Entry 8TWC (electron microscopy, 3.00 A resolution); this record covers chains AE and AF of the 180 polymer chains in the assembly.

# Chain AE (and AF)
Protein: Coat protein
From: Acinetobacter phage AP205
Notes: chain AF of this document is another copy of the same molecule, construct and numbering; everything in this record applies to it too
UniProtKB: Q9AZ42 (Q9AZ42_9VIRU); residues 1-129 here correspond to UniProt positions 2-130 (UniProt number = residue number + 1)
Sequence (129 residues; each row starts with the number of its first residue):
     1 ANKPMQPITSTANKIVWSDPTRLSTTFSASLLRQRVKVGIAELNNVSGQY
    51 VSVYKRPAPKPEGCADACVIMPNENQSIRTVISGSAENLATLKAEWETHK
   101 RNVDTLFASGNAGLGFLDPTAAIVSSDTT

# Interface between chain AE and chain AF
Pairs across the interface (9; chain AE residue first):
  A12(AE) - I8(AF)
  A12(AE) - T9(AF)
  A12(AE) - S10(AF)
  R33(AE) - I8(AF)
  R33(AE) - T9(AF)
  E42(AE) - K55(AF)
  N44(AE) - L23(AF)
  N44(AE) - S24(AF)
  A86(AE) - L23(AF)  hydrophobic
Interface residues without a listed pair, chain AE (6 interface residues in all): N13

# Summary
Chain AE and chain AF each contribute 6 residues to their interface.
Chain AE and chain AF are both Coat protein (Acinetobacter phage AP205); the structure, Acinetobacter phage
AP205 T=3 VLP, was determined by electron microscopy, deposited together with 8TOB, 8TOC, 8TV9, 8TVA and 8TW2.
